PDB entry 9HIQ | electron microscopy, 4.02 A resolution (low resolution: residue-level contacts below are approximate; hydrogen-bond / salt-bridge calls are withheld) | chains B and C of the 6 polymer chains in the assembly

== Chain B ==
Name: tRNA modification GTPase MnmE
From: Escherichia coli
Notes: EC 3.6.-.-
UniProt: P25522 (MNME_ECOLI); residue numbers follow UniProt; this construct covers 1-454
Amino-acid sequence (454 residues; row label = number of the first residue in the row):
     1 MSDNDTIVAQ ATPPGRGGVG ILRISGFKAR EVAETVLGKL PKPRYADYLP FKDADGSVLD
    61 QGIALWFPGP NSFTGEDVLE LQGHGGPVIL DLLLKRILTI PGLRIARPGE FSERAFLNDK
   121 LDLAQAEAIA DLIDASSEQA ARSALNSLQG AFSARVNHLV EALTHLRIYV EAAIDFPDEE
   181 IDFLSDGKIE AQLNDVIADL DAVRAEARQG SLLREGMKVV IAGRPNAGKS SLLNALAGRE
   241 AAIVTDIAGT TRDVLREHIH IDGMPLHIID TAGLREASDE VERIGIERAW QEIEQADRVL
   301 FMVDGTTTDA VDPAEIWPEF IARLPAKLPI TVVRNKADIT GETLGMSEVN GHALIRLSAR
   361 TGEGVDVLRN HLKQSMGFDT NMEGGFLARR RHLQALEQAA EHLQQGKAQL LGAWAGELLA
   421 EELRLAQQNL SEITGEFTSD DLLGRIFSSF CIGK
Disordered / not traced: 377-379
Residues lining bound ligands: GMP-PNP (GNP; phosphoaminophosphonic acid-guanylate ester): Arg224, Pro225, Asn226, Ala227, Gly228, Lys229, Ser230, Ser231, Ile243, Val244, Thr245, Asp246, Ile247, Ala248, Gly249, Thr250, Thr251, Thr271, Ala272, Gly273, Asn335, Lys336, Ala337, Asp338, Ile339, Ser358, Ala359, Arg360
UniProt features mapped onto this chain:
  - binding site ((6S)-5-formyl-5,6,7,8-tetrahydrofolate): Arg23, Glu80, Lys120, Lys454
  - binding site (GTP): Asn226 to Ser231, Thr245 to Thr251, Asp270 to Gly273, Asn335 to Asp338, Ser358 to Arg360
  - binding site (K(+)): Asn226, Thr245, Ile247, Thr250
  - binding site (Mg(2+)): Ser230, Thr251
  - mutagenesis: Arg224 (R224A: 1.5-fold decrease in GTPase activity and almost no change in affinity), Asn226 (N226A: 100-fold decrease in GTPase activity. 5-fold decrease of affinity for GTP; N226K: 70-fold decrease in GTPase activity. 2-fold decrease of affinity for GTP), Gly228 (G228A: Loss of GTP binding and hydrolase activity. Completely impairs tRNA modifying function), Gly249 (G249A: 22-fold decrease in GTPase activity and 7-fold increase of affinity), Thr250 (T250A: 4-fold decrease in GTPase activity and 1.5-fold increase of affinity; T250S: 1.8-fold decrease in GTPase activity and 1.5-fold increase of affinity), Thr251 (T251A: 92-fold decrease in GTPase activity and 59-fold increase of affinity; T251S: 4-fold decrease in GTPase activity and 1.2-fold decrease of affinity), Arg252 (R252A: 7-fold decrease in GTPase activity and 6-fold increase of affinity; R252K: 2-fold decrease in GTPase activity and no change in affinity), Asp253 (D253A: 9-fold decrease in GTPase activity and 13-fold increase of affinity), Leu255 (L255D: 1.5-fold decrease in affinity for GTP), Arg256 (R256A: 2-fold decrease in GTPase activity and almost no change in affinity), Asp270 (D270A: Does not affect GTP binding, but impairs hydrolase activity. Completely impairs tRNA modifying function), Arg275 (R275A: 6-fold decrease in GTPase activity and 1.9-fold increase of affinity), 4 further mutagenesis entries in UniProt
What the authors report for this chain:
  - catalytic residues: Cys451 (citing earlier work)

== Chain C ==
Name: tRNA uridine 5-carboxymethylaminomethyl modification enzyme MnmG
From: Escherichia coli
UniProt: P0A6U3 (MNMG_ECOLI); numbering as in UniProt (aligned over 1-629)
Amino-acid sequence (649 residues; row label = number of the first residue in the row; numbers below 1 keep their minus sign (Met-19 is residue -19)):
   -19 MGSSHHHHHH SSGENLYFQG MFYPDPFDVI IIGGGHAGTE AAMAAARMGQ QTLLLTHNID
    41 TLGQMSCNPA IGGIGKGHLV KEVDALGGLM AKAIDQAGIQ FRILNASKGP AVRATRAQAD
   101 RVLYRQAVRT ALENQPNLMI FQQAVEDLIV ENDRVVGAVT QMGLKFRAKA VVLTVGTFLD
   161 GKIHIGLDNY SGGRAGDPPS IPLSRRLREL PLRVGRLKTG TPPRIDARTI DFSVLAQQHG
   221 DNPMPVFSFM GNASQHPQQV PCYITHTNEK THDVIRSNLD RSPMYAGVIE GVGPRYCPSI
   281 EDKVMRFADR NQHQIFLEPE GLTSNEIYPN GISTSLPFDV QMQIVRSMQG MENAKIVRPG
   341 YAIEYDFFDP RDLKPTLESK FIQGLFFAGQ INGTTGYEEA AAQGLLAGLN AARLSADKEG
   401 WAPARSQAYL GVLVDDLCTL GTKEPYRMFT SRAEYRLMLR EDNADLRLTE IGRELGLVDD
   461 ERWARFNEKL ENIERERQRL KSTWVTPSAE AAAEVNAHLT APLSREASGE DLLRRPEMTY
   521 EKLTTLTPFA PALTDEQAAE QVEIQVKYEG YIARQQDEIE KQLRNENTLL PATLDYRQVS
   581 GLSNEVIAKL NDHKPASIGQ ASRISGVTPA AISILLVWLK KQGMLRRSA
Disordered / not traced: -19 to 0, 266-272
Sequence notes: initiating methionine (-19); expression tag (-18 to 0)
Residues lining bound ligands: FAD (flavin-adenine dinucleotide): Ile12, Gly13, Gly14, Gly15, His16, Ala17, Leu35, Thr36, His37, Ser46, Cys47, Gln123, Ala124, Val125, Thr154, Val155, Gly156, Thr157, Phe158, Arg174, Ser180, Leu183, Thr199, Gly200, Thr201, Tyr341, Ala342, Ile343, Gly369, Gln370, Thr375, Gly376, Tyr377, Ala380
UniProt features mapped onto this chain:
  - binding site (FAD): Gly13 to Gly18, Val125, Ser180, Gln370
  - mutagenesis: Gly13 (G13A: Decrease in FAD binding and partial loss of activity. Loss of activity; when associated with A-15), Gly15 (G15A: Decrease in FAD binding and partial loss of activity. Loss of activity; when associated with A-13)
What the authors report for this chain:
  - catalytic residues: Cys47, Cys277 (citing earlier work)

== Chain B / chain C interface ==
Residue-residue contacts (53; chain B residue first):
  Met1(B) - Lys561(C)
  Ser2(B) - Lys561(C)
  Asp3(B) - Ser628(C)
  Asp3(B) - Ala629(C)
  Arg107(B) - Pro609(C)
  Arg107(B) - Ser613(C)
  Glu113(B) - Ser613(C)
  Glu113(B) - Leu616(C)
  Glu113(B) - Val617(C)
  Phe116(B) - Lys620(C)
  Leu117(B) - Lys620(C)
  Asp119(B) - Lys620(C)
  Ala130(B) - Ser580(C)
  Ala130(B) - Gly581(C)
  Ala130(B) - Ile614(C)
  Asp134(B) - Gly581(C)
  Ser137(B) - Ala610(C)
  Ala173(B) - Lys88(C)
  Ile174(B) - Asn85(C)
  Ile174(B) - Val92(C)
  Asp175(B) - Ile54(C)
  Asp175(B) - Phe429(C)
  Asp175(B) - Thr430(C)
  Asp175(B) - Ser431(C)
  Phe176(B) - Phe429(C)
  Pro177(B) - Asn85(C)
  Glu180(B) - His293(C)
  Glu180(B) - Gln294(C)
  Glu417(B) - Gly89(C)
  Glu417(B) - Arg436(C)
  Glu417(B) - Tyr548(C)
  Ala420(B) - Arg436(C)
  Glu421(B) - Leu437(C)
  Glu421(B) - Tyr551(C)
  Glu421(B) - Gln555(C)
  Glu422(B) - Tyr551(C)
  Arg424(B) - Glu434(C)
  Asp440(B) - Arg275(C)
  Leu443(B) - Arg432(C)
  Gly444(B) - Arg275(C)
  Phe447(B) - Arg275(C)
  Phe447(B) - Tyr276(C)
  Ser449(B) - Phe287(C)
  Phe450(B) - Phe287(C)
  Cys451(B) - Cys277(C)
  Cys451(B) - Lys283(C)
  Cys451(B) - Phe287(C)
  Gly453(B) - Tyr276(C)
  Gly453(B) - Cys277(C)
  Lys454(B) - Cys277(C)
  Lys454(B) - Pro278(C)
  Lys454(B) - Lys283(C)
  Lys454(B) - Asn310(C)
Other interface residues (no listed pair), chain B (43 interface residues in all): Leu123, Ala126, Glu127, Ile129, Ile133, Asp178, Leu418, Glu436, Ser439, Asp441, Ser448, Ile452
Other interface residues (no listed pair), chain C (46 interface residues in all): Arg82, Leu84, Gly311, Leu420, Thr422, Glu424, Arg427, Arg554, Ser605, Lys621
Interface features reported in the paper:
  - hot spots on chain B (mutagenesis) - K454A (5-fold): decreased binding to tRNA uridine 5-carboxymethylaminomethyl modification enzyme MnmG (chain C)

== Overview ==
43 residues of chain B face 46 of chain C across their interface. Bound to chain B: GMP-PNP. Ligands of chain
C: flavin-adenine dinucleotide. The paper reports catalytic residues Cys451(B) and Cys47(C) among others;
K454A of chain B reduces binding to tRNA uridine 5-carboxymethylaminomethyl modification enzyme MnmG (chain
C).
Here chain B is tRNA modification GTPase MnmE and chain C is tRNA uridine 5-carboxymethylaminomethyl
modification enzyme MnmG, both from Escherichia coli. Entry 9HIQ (MnmE-MnmG a4b2 complex) was determined by
electron microscopy (same publication as 9HIP).
